6F4A - chains A and B of the 3 polymer chains in the assembly; structure by X-ray diffraction, 3.55 A resolution.

== Chain A ==
Molecule: Exoribonuclease II, mitochondrial
Source organism: Candida glabrata
UniProtKB: A0A0W0CXR7 (A0A0W0CXR7_CANGB); residues 70-900 here correspond to UniProt positions 93-923 (UniProt number = residue number + 23)
Sequence (832 residues; row label = number of the first residue in the row):
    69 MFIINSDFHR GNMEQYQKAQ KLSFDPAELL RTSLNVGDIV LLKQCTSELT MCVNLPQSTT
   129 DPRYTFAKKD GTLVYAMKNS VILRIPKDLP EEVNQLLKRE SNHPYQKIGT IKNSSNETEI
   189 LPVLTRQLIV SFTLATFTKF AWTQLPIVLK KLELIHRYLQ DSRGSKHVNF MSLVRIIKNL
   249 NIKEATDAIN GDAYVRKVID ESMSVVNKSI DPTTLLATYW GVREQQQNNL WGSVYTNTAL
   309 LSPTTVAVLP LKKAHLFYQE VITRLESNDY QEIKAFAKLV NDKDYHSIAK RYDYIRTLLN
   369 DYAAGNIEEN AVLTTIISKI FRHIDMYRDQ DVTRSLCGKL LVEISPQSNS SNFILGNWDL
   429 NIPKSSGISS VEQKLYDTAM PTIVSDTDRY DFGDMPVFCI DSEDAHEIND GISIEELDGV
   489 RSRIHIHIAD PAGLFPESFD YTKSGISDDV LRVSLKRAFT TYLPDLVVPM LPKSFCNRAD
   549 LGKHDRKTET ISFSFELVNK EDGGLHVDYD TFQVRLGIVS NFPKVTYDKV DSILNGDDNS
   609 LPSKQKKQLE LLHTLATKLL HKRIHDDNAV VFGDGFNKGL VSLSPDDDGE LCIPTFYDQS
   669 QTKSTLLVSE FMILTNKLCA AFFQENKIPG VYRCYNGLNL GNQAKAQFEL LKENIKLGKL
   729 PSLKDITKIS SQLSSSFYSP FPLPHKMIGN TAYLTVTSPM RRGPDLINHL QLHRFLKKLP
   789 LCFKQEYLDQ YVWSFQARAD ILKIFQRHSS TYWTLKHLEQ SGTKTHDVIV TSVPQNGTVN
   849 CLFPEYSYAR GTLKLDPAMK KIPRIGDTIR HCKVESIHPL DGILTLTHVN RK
Disordered / not traced: 69-89, 157-189, 255-256, 274, 416-420, 433, 450-451, 464-466, 479-495, 551-552, 561-571, 579-583, 602-611, 639-643, 647-659, 667-668, 703-709, 722-731, 830-843, 853, 860-870, 877-880, 893-900
Construct notes: initiating methionine (69); conflict Asn-477 (Asp500 in A0A0W0CXR7), Val-882 (Ile905 in A0A0W0CXR7)
From the paper describing this entry:
  - mutagenesis - S386W, R390W: unchanged binding to Suv3 helicase (chain B)
  - mutagenesis - S386W, R390W: decreased catalytic activity
  - mutagenesis - S386W: abolished growth

== Chain B ==
Molecule: Suv3 helicase
Source organism: Candida glabrata
UniProtKB: Q6FKD7 (Q6FKD7_CANGA); residues 43-685 here correspond to UniProt positions 68-710 (UniProt number = residue number + 25)
Sequence (644 residues; numbered 42 to 685; the number before each row is that of its first residue):
    42 MIYTTDKEFK KNLENALAHV YSTQIENSAP DQVEFRKVAW LRLKDMLYNQ LLDKNLPAKI
   102 NGYDPGLMET ISPTQPQHII PHLVKMNKID QLIWKKITGK TEGVTKYEQF QYLLSSYYDC
   162 ILNQEIIPSM LNTGTDDSVH SVDFSNPAEW FPEARKIRRH IIMHVGPTNS GKTFRSLQKL
   222 KAADRGYYAG PLRLLAREVY EKFKHENVRC NLLTGEEVIK DLDEMGNEAN LTSGTIEMIP
   282 LNQNFDVVVL DEIQMMADLD RGWAWTNALL GAKAKEVHCC GEASTIPLIK KIVEMTGDKL
   342 TINEYERMGK LVVEEEALTK GYHSLKKGDC VVAFSKKAIL DLKLEIEKKT ELKAAVIYGS
   402 LPPETRVKQA NLFNSGEFDI LIASDAIGMG LNLSIDRVVF TTSKKFDGRD MVDMTSSAIK
   462 QIGGRAGRFK QNIHDNGELP VGYITAVKPN VLKAVREAIN APIEYLTSAT TWPTDEICTH
   522 VMTRFMPGTT CKTLLETIAA DIEQSSNKLF QICDLKARMS AIEIIDSMED ITFSDKLRLS
   582 NAPLKDFPLV KAAFKKFCDT IARGHTRGLL SYRFPFDILN LKYIYTEKHG LEEYEALYNI
   642 IMLFFWLSNR YPNYFIDQES ASELKNFCEM IIFEKIDHLK RNPY
Disordered / not traced: 42-48, 131-146, 173-184, 226-227, 261-271, 360-362, 394-396, 445-451, 469-480, 525-533, 546-547, 566-571, 588, 606-611, 615, 621-631, 655
Construct notes: initiating methionine (42)
From the paper describing this entry:
  - conformationally variable residues (domain motion): Leu-172 to Phe-185

== How chain A and chain B interact ==
Pairs across the interface (20; chain A residue first):
  Asp-138(A) with Asn-654(B)
  Trp-210(A) with Phe-574(B), hydrophobic
  Leu-213(A) with Thr-524(B)
  Leu-217(A) with Thr-524(B)
  Arg-225(A) with Ile-168(B); Met-171(B); Leu-172(B)
  Gln-228(A) with Asn-164(B)
  Ser-230(A) with Asn-164(B), hydrogen bond (backbone-side chain)
  Tyr-338(A) with Asn-187(B)
  Ala-379(A) with Pro-193(B), hydrophobic
  Thr-382(A) with Pro-193(B)
  Thr-383(A) with Glu-190(B)
  Ser-386(A) with Arg-196(B)
  Lys-387(A) with Met-336(B), hydrogen bond (side chain-backbone)
  Asp-397(A) with Arg-199(B)
  Asp-399(A) with Lys-197(B)
  Val-400(A) with Lys-197(B), hydrogen bond (backbone-backbone)
  Val-439(A) with Ser-113(B)
  Leu-443(A) with Met-109(B), hydrophobic
Interface residues without a listed pair, chain A (24 interface residues in all): Asp-229, Arg-231, Asp-260, Arg-390, Gln-398, Asp-517
Interface residues without a listed pair, chain B (23 interface residues in all): Ile-112, Gln-165, Ser-170, Ile-198, Glu-335, Gly-338, Met-523
Interface features reported in the paper:
  - interface residues, chain A: Trp-210(A), Leu-213(A), Tyr-338(A), Thr-383(A), Ser-386(A), Lys-387(A), Arg-390(A), Asp-397(A), Val-400(A), Val-439(A), Leu-443(A)
  - interface residues, chain B: Met-109(B), Ile-112(B), Asn-187(B), Glu-190(B), Lys-197(B), Arg-199(B), Met-523(B), Phe-574(B)

== Summary ==
24 residues of chain A and 23 residues of chain B are in contact; the contacts include 3 hydrogen bonds. Polar
contacts include Ser-230(A)/Asn-164(B), Lys-387(A)/Met-336(B) and Val-400(A)/Lys-197(B). From the paper: S386W
and R390W of chain A reduce catalytic activity; interface residues Trp-210(A), Leu-213(A) and Met-109(B) among
others.
Here chain A is Exoribonuclease II, mitochondrial and chain B is Suv3 helicase, both from Candida glabrata.
Entry 6F4A (Yeast mitochondrial RNA degradosome complex mtEXO) was determined by X-ray diffraction (same
publication as 6F3H).
